PDB entry 8GN4 | X-ray diffraction, 1.90 A resolution | chains A and C of the 3 polymer chains in the assembly

Chain A:
Molecule: Zinc finger and BTB domain-containing protein 10
From: Homo sapiens
UniProt: Q96DT7 (ZBT10_HUMAN); numbering as in UniProt (aligned over 713-779)
Sequence (67 residues; row label = number of the first residue in the row):
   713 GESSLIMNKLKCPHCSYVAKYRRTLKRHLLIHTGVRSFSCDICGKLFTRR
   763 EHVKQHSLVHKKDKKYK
Disordered / not traced: 713-719, 773-779
Construct notes: engineered mutation Gln767 (Arg in Q96DT7)
Metal / ion sites: Zn2+ site 1: Cys724, Cys727, His740, His744; Zn2+ site 2: Cys752, Cys755, His768, His772
Curated features (UniProtKB/Swiss-Prot):
  - zinc finger: Leu722 to His744 (C2H2-type 1), Phe750 to His772 (C2H2-type 2)
What the authors report for this chain:
  - binding site for the 11-nt DNA strand: Gln767
  - specificity-determining residues: Gln767
  - mutagenesis - R739A, R761A, E763A, H764A: decreased binding to TTGGGG probe
  - mutagenesis - Y733A, Y733G (4-fold): decreased binding to DNA probe

Chain C:
Molecule: 11-nt DNA strand
Sequence (11 nucleotides; each row starts with the number of its first residue):
     1 ATATAACCCTA

Interface between chain A and chain C:
Contacting residue pairs (10; chain A residue first):
  Arg734(A) - DT2(C)  phosphate contact
  Arg735(A) - DA3(C)  base contact
  Arg735(A) - DT4(C)  hydrogen bond to the base
  Arg735(A) - DA5(C)  base contact
  Arg739(A) - DA6(C)  base contact
  Arg762(A) - DA5(C)  salt bridge to the phosphate
  Arg762(A) - DA6(C)  phosphate contact
  Glu763(A) - DA6(C)  base contact
  Glu763(A) - DC7(C)  hydrogen bond to the base
  Glu763(A) - DC8(C)  hydrogen bond to the base
Also at the interface, not in a pair above, chain A (8 interface residues in all): Arg761, Lys766, Gln767
Also at the interface, not in a pair above, chain C (8 interface residues in all): DC9

In short:
Chain A and chain C each contribute 8 residues to their interface; the contacts include 3 hydrogen bonds and 1
salt bridge. Among the polar pairs are Arg735(A)-DT4(C), Glu763(A)-DC7(C) and Glu763(A)-DC8(C). The paper
reports a binding site for the 11-nt DNA strand at Gln767(A); R739A, R761A and E763A of chain A, among others,
reduce binding to TTGGGG probe; 6 substitutions were tested in all.
Here chain A is Zinc finger and BTB domain-containing protein 10 (Homo sapiens) and chain C is an 11-nt DNA
strand. Entry 8GN4 (The crystal structure of ZBTB10 ZF1-2 R767Q in complex with telomeric DNA TTAGGG) was
determined by X-ray diffraction (same publication as 8GN3).
